Entry 1SET (X-ray diffraction, 2.55 A resolution); this record covers chains A and B.

Chain A (and B):
Name: SERYL-tRNA SYNTHETASE
From: Thermus thermophilus
Notes: EC 6.1.1.11; chain B of this document is another copy of the same molecule, construct and numbering; everything in this record applies to it too
Reference sequence: P34945 (SYS_THET2); residue numbers follow UniProt; this construct covers 1-421
Sequence (421 residues; numbered 1 to 421; the number before each row is that of its first residue):
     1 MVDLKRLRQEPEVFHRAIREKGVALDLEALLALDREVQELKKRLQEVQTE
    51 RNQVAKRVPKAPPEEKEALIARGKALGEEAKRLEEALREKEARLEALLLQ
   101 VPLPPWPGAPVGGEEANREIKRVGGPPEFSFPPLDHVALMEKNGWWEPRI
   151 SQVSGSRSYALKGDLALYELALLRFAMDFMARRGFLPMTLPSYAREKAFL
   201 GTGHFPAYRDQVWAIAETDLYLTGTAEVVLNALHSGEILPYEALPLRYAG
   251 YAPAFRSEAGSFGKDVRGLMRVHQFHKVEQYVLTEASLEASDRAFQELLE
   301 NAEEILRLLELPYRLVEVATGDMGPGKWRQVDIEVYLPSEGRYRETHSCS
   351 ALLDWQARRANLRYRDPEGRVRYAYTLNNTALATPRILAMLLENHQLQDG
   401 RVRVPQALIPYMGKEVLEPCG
Sequence notes: conflict Tyr208 (Thr in P34945)
Small-molecule neighbours: 5'-O-(N-(L-seryl)-sulfamoyl)adenosine (SSA): Thr225, Glu227, Arg256, Glu258, Met270, Arg271, Val272, Phe275, Lys277, Glu279, Glu345, Thr346, His347, Ser348, Asn378, Asn379, Thr380, Ala383, Arg386
Curated features (UniProtKB/Swiss-Prot):
  - binding site (L-serine): Thr225 to Glu227, Glu279, Thr380
  - binding site (ATP): Arg256 to Glu258, Val272, Glu345 to Ser348

Chain A / chain B interface:
Contacting residue pairs (98):
  Glu147(A) - Leu233(B)
  Arg149(A) - Leu233(B)
  Arg149(A) - His234(B)
  Arg149(A) - Glu237(B)  salt bridge
  Ile150(A) - Pro191(B)  hydrophobic
  Ile150(A) - Val229(B)  hydrophobic
  Ser151(A) - Arg195(B)  hydrogen bond (backbone-side chain)
  Gln152(A) - Arg195(B)  hydrogen bond (backbone-side chain)
  Gln152(A) - Lys197(B)
  Val153(A) - Ala194(B)
  Val153(A) - Arg195(B)  hydrogen bond (backbone-backbone)
  Val153(A) - Lys197(B)
  Val153(A) - Ala198(B)  hydrophobic
  Val153(A) - Ala232(B)
  Val153(A) - Leu233(B)
  Ser154(A) - Pro191(B)
  Ser154(A) - Tyr193(B)  hydrogen bond (side chain-backbone)
  Ser154(A) - Leu220(B)
  Gly155(A) - Arg195(B)
  Arg157(A) - Tyr193(B)  hydrogen bond (backbone-side chain)
  Ser158(A) - Tyr193(B)  hydrogen bond
  Tyr159(A) - Pro191(B)
  Ala160(A) - Thr189(B)
  Leu161(A) - Met188(B)
  Leu161(A) - Thr189(B)  hydrogen bond (backbone-backbone)
  Lys162(A) - Leu186(B)
  Lys162(A) - Pro187(B)
  Gly163(A) - Leu186(B)
  Gly163(A) - Pro187(B)  hydrogen bond (backbone-backbone)
  Ala166(A) - Pro187(B)
  Ala166(A) - Thr189(B)
  Leu167(A) - Arg174(B)
  Leu167(A) - Met177(B)  hydrophobic
  Leu167(A) - Pro187(B)  hydrophobic
  Glu169(A) - Thr189(B)  hydrogen bond
  Ala171(A) - Arg174(B)
  Arg174(A) - Leu167(B)
  Arg174(A) - Ala171(B)
  Arg174(A) - Tyr411(B)  hydrogen bond (side chain-backbone)
  Met177(A) - Leu167(B)  hydrophobic
  Met177(A) - Leu170(B)  hydrophobic
  Leu186(A) - Lys162(B)
  Leu186(A) - Gly163(B)
  Leu186(A) - Cys420(B)  hydrophobic
  Pro187(A) - Lys162(B)
  Pro187(A) - Gly163(B)  hydrogen bond (backbone-backbone)
  Pro187(A) - Ala166(B)
  Pro187(A) - Leu167(B)  hydrophobic
  Met188(A) - Glu147(B)
  Met188(A) - Leu161(B)
  Met188(A) - Ala166(B)  hydrophobic
  Thr189(A) - Ala160(B)
  Thr189(A) - Leu161(B)  hydrogen bond (backbone-backbone)
  Thr189(A) - Ala166(B)
  Thr189(A) - Glu169(B)  hydrogen bond
  Leu190(A) - Ala160(B)  hydrophobic
  Pro191(A) - Ile150(B)  hydrophobic
  Pro191(A) - Tyr159(B)
  Ser192(A) - Gln274(B)  hydrogen bond
  Tyr193(A) - Ser154(B)  hydrogen bond (backbone-side chain)
  Tyr193(A) - Arg157(B)
  Tyr193(A) - Ser158(B)  hydrogen bond
  Tyr193(A) - His273(B)
  Tyr193(A) - Gln274(B)
  Ala194(A) - Val153(B)
  Arg195(A) - Ser151(B)
  Arg195(A) - Gln152(B)  hydrogen bond (side chain-backbone)
  Arg195(A) - Val153(B)  hydrogen bond (backbone-backbone)
  Arg195(A) - Gly155(B)
  Trp213(A) - Ile215(B)  hydrophobic
  Trp213(A) - Thr218(B)
  Trp213(A) - Leu220(B)  hydrophobic
  Ala214(A) - Ile215(B)
  Ala214(A) - Ala216(B)  hydrogen bond (backbone-backbone)
  Ile215(A) - Trp213(B)  hydrophobic
  Ile215(A) - Ala214(B)
  Ala216(A) - Ala214(B)  hydrogen bond (backbone-backbone)
  Ala216(A) - Ala216(B)
  Thr218(A) - Trp213(B)
  Leu220(A) - Ser154(B)
  Val229(A) - Ile150(B)  hydrophobic
  Ala232(A) - Gln152(B)  hydrogen bond (backbone-side chain)
  Ala232(A) - Val153(B)
  Leu233(A) - Glu147(B)
  Leu233(A) - Arg149(B)
  Leu233(A) - Gln152(B)  hydrogen bond (backbone-side chain)
  His234(A) - Arg149(B)
  Glu237(A) - Arg149(B)  salt bridge
  Tyr251(A) - Tyr251(B)
  Pro253(A) - Pro253(B)  hydrophobic
  Phe255(A) - Phe255(B)  hydrophobic
  His273(A) - Tyr193(B)
  Gln274(A) - Pro191(B)
  Gln274(A) - Ser192(B)  hydrogen bond (side chain-backbone)
  Gln274(A) - Tyr193(B)
  His276(A) - Tyr251(B)
  Tyr411(A) - Arg174(B)  hydrogen bond (backbone-side chain)
  Cys420(A) - Leu186(B)  hydrophobic
Also at the interface, not in a pair above, chain A (57 interface residues in all): Leu170, Asp178, Arg182, Ala198, Leu222, Ser235, Met412
Also at the interface, not in a pair above, chain B (56 interface residues in all): Asp178, Leu190, Leu222, His276, Met412

In short:
The interface between chain A and chain B involves 57 residues on one side and 56 on the other, with 24
hydrogen bonds and 2 salt bridges. Among the polar pairs are Arg149(A)-Glu237(B), Ser151(A)-Arg195(B) and
Gln152(A)-Arg195(B). Chain A binds 5'-O-(N-(L-seryl)-sulfamoyl)adenosine.
Both chains are SERYL-tRNA SYNTHETASE (Thermus thermophilus). Entry 1SET (Crystal structures at 2.5 angstroms
resolution of seryl-tRNA synthetase complexed with two different analogues of seryl-adenylate) was determined
by X-ray diffraction together with 1SES from the same study.
